Entry 2X49 (X-ray diffraction, 1.50 A resolution); this record covers chain A.

Chain A:
Molecule: Invasion protein inva
Organism: Salmonella enterica SUBSP. enterica serovar typhimurium
Reference sequence: P0A1I3 (INVA_SALTY); residues 357-685 here = UniProt positions 357-685
Amino-acid sequence (333 residues; numbered 353 to 685; the number before each row is that of its first residue):
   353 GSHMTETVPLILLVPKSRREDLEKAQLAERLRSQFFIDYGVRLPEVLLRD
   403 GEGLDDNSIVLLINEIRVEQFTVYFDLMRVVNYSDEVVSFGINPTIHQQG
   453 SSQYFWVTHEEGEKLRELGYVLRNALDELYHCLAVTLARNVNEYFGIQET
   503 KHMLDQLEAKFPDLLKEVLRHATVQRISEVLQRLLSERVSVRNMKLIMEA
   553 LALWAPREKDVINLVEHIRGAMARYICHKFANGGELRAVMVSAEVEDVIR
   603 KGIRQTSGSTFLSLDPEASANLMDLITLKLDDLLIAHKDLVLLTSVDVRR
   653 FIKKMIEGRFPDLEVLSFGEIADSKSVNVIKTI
Bound ions: Ca2+ site 1: Asn-445, Glu-463; Hg2+ site 1 near His-461 (its only coordinating residue here); Hg2+ site 2 near Cys-484 (its only coordinating residue here); Hg2+ site 3 near Cys-579 (its only coordinating residue here); Ca2+ site 2 near Asp-626 (its only coordinating residue here)
What the authors report for this chain:
  - Hg2+ coordination: His-461, Cys-579
  - conformationally variable residues (loop rearrangement): Arg-606 to Thr-612

Overview:
Asn-445 and Glu-463 form the Ca2+ site 1. From the paper: Hg2+ coordination by His-461 and Cys-579;
conformational variability at Arg-606.
Chain A is Invasion protein inva (Salmonella enterica SUBSP. enterica serovar typhimurium); the structure,
Crystal structure of the C-terminal domain of InvA, was determined by X-ray diffraction together with 2X4A
from the same study.
